PDB entry 2WJ0 | X-ray diffraction, 3.10 A resolution | chains A and B of the 4 polymer chains in the assembly

[Chain A (and B)]
Name: Archaeal hjc
From: Archaeoglobus fulgidus
Notes: chain B of this document is another copy of the same molecule, construct and numbering; everything in this record applies to it too
UniProt: O28314 (O28314_ARCFU); numbering as in UniProt (aligned over 2-136)
Chain sequence (139 residues; row label = number of the first residue in the row; numbers below 1 keep their minus sign (Gly-2 is residue -2)):
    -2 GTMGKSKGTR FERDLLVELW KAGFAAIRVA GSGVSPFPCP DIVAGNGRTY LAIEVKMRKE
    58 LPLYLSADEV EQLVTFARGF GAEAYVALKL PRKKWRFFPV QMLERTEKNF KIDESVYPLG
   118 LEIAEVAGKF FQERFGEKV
Not modelled in the structure: -2 to 2, 128-136 (chain B: -2 to 3, 129-136)
UniProt features mapped onto this chain:
  - active site: Ser29
  - binding site (Mg(2+)): Glu9, Asp38, Glu51
  - site: Lys53 (Transition state stabilizer)

[Chain A / chain B interface]
Residue-residue contacts - 39 pairs, chain A then chain B:
  Trp17(A) with Pro35(B)
  Ala22(A) with Phe73(B), hydrophobic; Phe77(B)
  Ile24(A) with Ile24(B), hydrophobic; Val26(B), hydrophobic; Val40(B), hydrophobic; Phe73(B), hydrophobic
  Arg25(A) with Arg25(B); Val26(B); Ala27(B), hydrogen bond (backbone-backbone)
  Val26(A) with Arg25(B)
  Ala27(A) with Arg25(B), hydrogen bond (backbone-backbone); Ala27(B), hydrophobic
  Pro33(A) with Arg10(B)
  Phe34(A) with Trp17(B), hydrophobic
  Pro35(A) with Trp17(B)
  Ala41(A) with Phe77(B)
  Gly42(A) with Gly76(B); Phe77(B)
  Asn43(A) with Gly76(B); Phe77(B)
  Gly44(A) with Gly76(B), hydrogen bond (backbone-backbone); Phe77(B), hydrogen bond (backbone-backbone); Gly78(B)
  Tyr47(A) with Tyr47(B); Phe77(B); Gly78(B), hydrogen bond (side chain-backbone)
  Phe73(A) with Ile24(B), hydrophobic
  Gly76(A) with Gly42(B); Asn43(B); Gly44(B)
  Phe77(A) with Ala22(B); Ala41(B); Gly42(B); Asn43(B), hydrogen bond (backbone-backbone); Gly44(B), hydrogen bond (backbone-backbone); Tyr47(B)
  Gly78(A) with Gly44(B); Tyr47(B), hydrogen bond (backbone-side chain)
Interface residues without a listed pair, chain A (20 interface residues in all): Gly28, Val40

[Summary]
20 residues of chain A face 18 of chain B across their interface; the contacts include 8 hydrogen bonds. Among
the polar pairs are Tyr47(A)-Gly78(B), Arg25(A)-Ala27(B) and Gly44(A)-Gly76(B). From UniProt: active-site
residue Ser29(A) and 3 Mg2+-binding residues on chain A.
Both chains are Archaeal hjc (Archaeoglobus fulgidus). Entry 2WJ0 (Crystal structures of Holliday junction
resolvases from Archaeoglobus fulgidus bound to DNA substrate) was determined by X-ray diffraction.
